PDB entry 4HMO | X-ray diffraction, 2.00 A resolution | chain A

# Chain A
Protein: Iron-compound ABC transporter, iron compound-binding protein
Source organism: Streptococcus pneumoniae
Reference sequence: Q97R09 (Q97R09_STRPN); residue numbers follow UniProt; this construct covers 23-341
Sequence (328 residues; row label = number of the first residue in the row):
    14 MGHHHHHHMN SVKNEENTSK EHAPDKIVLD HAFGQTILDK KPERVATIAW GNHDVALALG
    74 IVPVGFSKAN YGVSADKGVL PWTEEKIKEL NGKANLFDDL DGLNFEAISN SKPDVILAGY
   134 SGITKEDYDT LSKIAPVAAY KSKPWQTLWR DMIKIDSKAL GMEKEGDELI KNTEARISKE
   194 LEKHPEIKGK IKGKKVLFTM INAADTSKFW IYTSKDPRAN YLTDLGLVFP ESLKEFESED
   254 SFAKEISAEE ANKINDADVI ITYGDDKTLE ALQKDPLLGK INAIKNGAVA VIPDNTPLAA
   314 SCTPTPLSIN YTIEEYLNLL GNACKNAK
Unresolved in the structure: 14-33
Differences from the reference sequence: expression tag (14-22)
Small-molecule neighbours: B3P (2-[3-(2-hydroxy-1,1-dihydroxymethyl-ethylamino)-propylamino]-2-hydroxymethyl-propane-1,3-diol): Trp63, Tyr84, Tyr133, Trp158, Tyr225, Arg231, Phe255, Ala313, Thr316

# Summary
Bound to chain A: compound B3P.
Chain A is Iron-compound ABC transporter, iron compound-binding protein (Streptococcus pneumoniae); the
structure, Crystal structure of streptococcus pneumoniae TIGR4 PiaA in complex with Bis-tris propane, was
determined by X-ray diffraction together with 4HMP and 4HMQ from the same study.
